PDB entry 6AD8 | X-ray diffraction, 3.30 A resolution | chains C and D of the 3 polymer chains in the assembly

# Chain C
Molecule: antibody Fab fragment heavy chain
Source organism: Mus musculus
Notes: antibody fragment or engineered binder
Chain sequence (222 residues; row label = number of the first residue in the row):
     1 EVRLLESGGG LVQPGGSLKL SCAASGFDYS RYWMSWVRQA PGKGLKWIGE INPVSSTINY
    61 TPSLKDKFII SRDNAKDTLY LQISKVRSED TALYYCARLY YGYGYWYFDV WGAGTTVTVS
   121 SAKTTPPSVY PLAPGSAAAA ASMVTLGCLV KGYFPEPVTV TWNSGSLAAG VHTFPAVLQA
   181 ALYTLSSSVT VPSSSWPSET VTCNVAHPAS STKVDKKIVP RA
Disulfides: Cys22-Cys96, Cys148-Cys203

# Chain D
Molecule: antibody Fab fragment light chain
Source organism: Mus musculus
Notes: antibody fragment or engineered binder
Chain sequence (211 residues; row label = number of the first residue in the row):
     1 DIVLTQSPAI MSAAPGDKVT MTCSASSSVS YIHWYQQKSG TSPKRWIYDT SKLTSGVPVR
    61 FSGSGSGTSY SLTINTMEAE DAATYYCQQW SSHPQTFGGG TKLEILRADA APTVSIFPPS
   121 SEQLTSGGAS VVCFLNNFYP KDINVKWKID GSERQNGVLN SWTDQDSKDS TYSMSSTLTL
   181 TKDEYERHNS YTCEATHKTS TSPIVKSFNR A
Disulfides: Cys23-Cys87, Cys133-Cys193

# Chain C / chain D interface
Residue-residue contacts (78; chain C residue first):
  Gln39(C) - Gln37(D)  hydrogen bond
  Gln39(C) - Tyr86(D)  hydrogen bond
  Lys43(C) - Tyr86(D)
  Leu45(C) - Tyr86(D)  hydrophobic
  Leu45(C) - Phe97(D)
  Trp47(C) - Pro94(D)  hydrophobic
  Trp47(C) - Gln95(D)
  Glu50(C) - Trp90(D)
  Tyr95(C) - Gln37(D)  hydrogen bond
  Tyr95(C) - Pro43(D)
  Leu99(C) - Trp90(D)  hydrophobic
  Gly102(C) - Asp49(D)
  Tyr103(C) - Tyr31(D)  hydrophobic
  Tyr103(C) - Asp49(D)  hydrogen bond (backbone-side chain)
  Tyr103(C) - Lys52(D)
  Tyr105(C) - Tyr31(D)  hydrophobic
  Tyr105(C) - His33(D)  hydrogen bond (backbone-side chain)
  Tyr105(C) - Asp49(D)
  Tyr105(C) - Ser91(D)
  Trp106(C) - His33(D)
  Trp106(C) - Gln88(D)
  Trp106(C) - Trp90(D)
  Tyr107(C) - His33(D)
  Tyr107(C) - Tyr35(D)
  Tyr107(C) - Arg45(D)
  Tyr107(C) - Tyr48(D)  hydrophobic
  Tyr107(C) - Gln88(D)
  Phe108(C) - Tyr35(D)  hydrogen bond (backbone-side chain)
  Phe108(C) - Arg45(D)
  Phe108(C) - Gln88(D)
  Phe108(C) - Trp90(D)  hydrophobic
  Phe108(C) - Gln95(D)
  Phe108(C) - Phe97(D)  hydrophobic
  Asp109(C) - Arg45(D)  salt bridge
  Trp111(C) - Tyr35(D)
  Trp111(C) - Pro43(D)
  Trp111(C) - Phe97(D)  hydrophobic
  Gly112(C) - Ser42(D)
  Tyr130(C) - Ser120(D)
  Tyr130(C) - Gln123(D)
  Tyr130(C) - Ser126(D)
  Pro131(C) - Ser120(D)
  Pro131(C) - Glu122(D)
  Leu132(C) - Phe117(D)  hydrophobic
  Leu132(C) - Val132(D)  hydrophobic
  Leu132(C) - Phe134(D)  hydrophobic
  Ala133(C) - Phe117(D)
  Ala133(C) - Pro118(D)
  Gly135(C) - Pro118(D)
  Thr145(C) - Ser115(D)
  Thr145(C) - Phe117(D)
  Thr145(C) - Phe134(D)
  Leu146(C) - Phe134(D)
  Gly147(C) - Phe134(D)
  Lys151(C) - Gln123(D)
  Lys151(C) - Ser130(D)
  Lys151(C) - Thr179(D)
  His172(C) - Asn137(D)
  His172(C) - Ser173(D)  hydrogen bond
  Thr173(C) - Thr163(D)
  Phe174(C) - Phe134(D)  hydrophobic
  Phe174(C) - Ser161(D)
  Phe174(C) - Thr163(D)
  Phe174(C) - Ser173(D)
  Phe174(C) - Met174(D)
  Phe174(C) - Ser175(D)
  Pro175(C) - Ser161(D)  hydrogen bond (backbone-side chain)
  Pro175(C) - Trp162(D)
  Val177(C) - Leu159(D)  hydrophobic
  Val177(C) - Ser161(D)
  Gln179(C) - Leu159(D)
  Ser186(C) - Phe134(D)
  Ser187(C) - Phe134(D)
  Ser188(C) - Phe134(D)
  Ser188(C) - Asn136(D)  hydrogen bond
  Lys216(C) - Glu122(D)  salt bridge
  Arg221(C) - Pro118(D)
  Arg221(C) - Pro119(D)  hydrogen bond (side chain-backbone)
Other interface residues (no listed pair), chain C (43 interface residues in all): Val37, Gly44, Asn59, Pro62, Ala113, Pro134, Leu149
Other interface residues (no listed pair), chain D (44 interface residues in all): Ser30, Thr41, His93, Ile116, Ser121, Asn160

# In short
Chain C and chain D form an interface of 43 and 44 residues respectively, with 10 hydrogen bonds and 2 salt
bridges. Polar contacts include Asp109(C)-Arg45(D), Lys216(C)-Glu122(D) and Gln39(C)-Gln37(D).
Chain C is antibody Fab fragment heavy chain and chain D is antibody Fab fragment light chain, both from Mus
musculus; the structure, Crystal structure of the E148D mutant CLC-ec1 in 50 mM bromide, was determined by
X-ray diffraction, deposited together with 6AD7, 6ADA, 6ADB, 6ADC, 6K5A, 6K5D, 6K5F and 6K5I.
